PDB entry 4FQV | X-ray diffraction, 5.75 A resolution (low resolution: residue-level contacts below are approximate; hydrogen-bond / salt-bridge calls are withheld) | chains C and J of the 12 polymer chains in the assembly

== Chain C ==
Protein: Hemagglutinin HA1
Organism: Influenza A virus
UniProt: Q6VMK1 (Q6VMK1_9INFA); the construct lacks a stretch of the UniProt sequence and is renumbered around it, so the offset changes along the chain: 11-141 = UniProt 26-156; 143-158 = UniProt 157-172; 159-263 = UniProt 175-279; 265-276 = UniProt 280-291; 1 more segments
Amino-acid sequence (327 residues; each row starts with the number of its first residue; note: 2 numbers in that range are skipped by the numbering (no residue carries them; nothing is unmodelled there); a row labelled like 158A-158B holds insertion residues (158A, then the next letters in order)):
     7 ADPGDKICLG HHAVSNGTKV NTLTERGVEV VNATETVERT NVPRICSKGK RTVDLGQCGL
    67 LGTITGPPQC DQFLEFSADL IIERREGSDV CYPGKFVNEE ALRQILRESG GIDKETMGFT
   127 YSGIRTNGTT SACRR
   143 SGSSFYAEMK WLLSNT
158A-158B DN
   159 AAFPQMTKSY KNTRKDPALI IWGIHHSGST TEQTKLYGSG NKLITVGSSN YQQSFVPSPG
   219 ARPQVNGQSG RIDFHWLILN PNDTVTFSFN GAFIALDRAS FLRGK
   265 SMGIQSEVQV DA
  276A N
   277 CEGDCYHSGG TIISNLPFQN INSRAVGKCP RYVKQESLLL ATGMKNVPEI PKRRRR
Disordered / not traced: 7-10, 326-332
Sequence notes: expression tag (7-10); conflict Leu254 (Pro270 in Q6VMK1)
Disulfides: Cys52-Cys277, Cys64-Cys76, Cys97-Cys139, Cys281-Cys305
Reported in the primary citation:
  - post-translational modification sites: Asn38

== Chain J ==
Protein: Antibody CR9114 heavy chain
Organism: Homo sapiens
Notes: fragment: Fab; antibody fragment or engineered binder
Amino-acid sequence (224 residues; row label = number of the first residue in the row; a row labelled like 82A-82C holds insertion residues (82A, then the next letters in order)):
     1 QVQLVQSGAE VKKPGSSVKV SCKSSGGTSN NYAISWVRQA PGQGLDWMGG IS
   52A P
    53 IFGSTAYAQK FQGRVTISAD IFSNTAYMEL
82A-82C NSL
    83 TSEDTAVYFC ARHGNYYY
100A-100D YSGM
   101 DVWGQGTTVT VSSASTKGPS VFPLAPSSKS TSGGTAALGC LVKDYFPEPV TVSWNSGALT
   161 SGVHTFPAVL QSSGLYSLSS VVTVPSSSLG TQTYICNVNH KPSNTKVDKR VEPKSC
Disordered / not traced: 127-132, 214-216
Disulfides: Cys22-Cys92, Cys140-Cys196

== How chain C and chain J interact ==
Pairs across the interface (6):
  Asn38(C) - Ile53(J)
  Asn38(C) - Gly55(J)
  Asn291(C) - Asp72(J)
  Asn291(C) - Phe74(J)
  Asn291(C) - Ser75(J)
  Leu292(C) - Phe74(J)
Interface residues without a listed pair, chain C (5 interface residues in all): His18, Thr318
Interface residues without a listed pair, chain J (7 interface residues in all): Pro52A, Phe54

== In short ==
Chain C and chain J form an interface of 5 and 7 residues respectively. The paper reports a modification site
at Asn38(C).
Here chain C is Hemagglutinin HA1 (Influenza A virus) and chain J is Antibody CR9114 heavy chain (Homo
sapiens). Entry 4FQV (Crystal structure of broadly neutralizing antibody CR9114 bound to H7 influenza
hemagglutinin) was determined by X-ray diffraction (same publication as 4FQH, 4FQI, 4FQJ, 4FQK, 4FQM and
4FQY).
